Entry 7FJ2 (X-ray diffraction, 3.10 A resolution); this record covers chains A and C of the 4 polymer chains in the assembly.

[Chain A]
Protein: Forkhead box protein M1
From: Homo sapiens
UniProt: Q08050 (FOXM1_HUMAN); residue numbers follow UniProt; this construct covers 222-337
Chain sequence (117 residues; each row starts with the number of its first residue):
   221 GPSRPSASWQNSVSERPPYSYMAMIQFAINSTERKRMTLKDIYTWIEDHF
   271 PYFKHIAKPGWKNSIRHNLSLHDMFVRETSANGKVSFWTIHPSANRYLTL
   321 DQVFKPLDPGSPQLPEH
Not modelled in the structure: 221-232, 312-337
Differences from the reference sequence: expression tag (221)

[Chain C]
Molecule: 20-nt DNA strand
From: Homo sapiens
Sequence (20 nucleotides; each row starts with the number of its first residue):
     7 ACCGTAAACATGTTTACGGT

[Interface between chain A and chain C]
Residue-residue contacts (11; chain A residue first):
  Arg236(A) with DG10(C), phosphate contact; DT11(C), salt bridge to the phosphate
  Tyr239(A) with DG10(C), phosphate contact
  Ser240(A) with DG10(C), phosphate contact
  Tyr241(A) with DG10(C), hydrogen bond to the phosphate; DT11(C), hydrogen bond to the phosphate
  Met242(A) with DC9(C), phosphate contact
  Asn283(A) with DA13(C), hydrogen bond to the base
  Ser284(A) with DT11(C), base contact
  His287(A) with DT11(C), hydrogen bond to the base; DA12(C), base contact
Interface residues without a listed pair, chain A (10 interface residues in all): Gly280, His292

[In short]
The interface between chain A and chain C involves 10 residues on one side and 5 on the other, with 4 hydrogen
bonds and 1 salt bridge. Polar pairs include Asn283(A)-DA13(C), His287(A)-DT11(C) and Tyr241(A)-DG10(C).
Chain A is Forkhead box protein M1 and chain C is a 20-nt DNA strand, both from Homo sapiens; the structure,
Structure of FOXM1 homodimer bound to a palindromic DNA site, was determined by X-ray diffraction.
